Entry 8TMQ (electron microscopy, 3.10 A resolution); this record covers chains C and D of the 7 polymer chains in the assembly.

# Chain C (and D)
Molecule: Cobalt/magnesium transport protein CorA
From: Thermotoga maritima
Notes: chain D of this document is another copy of the same molecule, construct and numbering; everything in this record applies to it too
Reference sequence: Q9WZ31 (CORA_THEMA); numbering as in UniProt (aligned over 1-351)
Amino-acid sequence (373 residues; numbered -21 to 351; the number before each row is that of its first residue; numbers below 1 keep their minus sign (Met-21 is residue -21)):
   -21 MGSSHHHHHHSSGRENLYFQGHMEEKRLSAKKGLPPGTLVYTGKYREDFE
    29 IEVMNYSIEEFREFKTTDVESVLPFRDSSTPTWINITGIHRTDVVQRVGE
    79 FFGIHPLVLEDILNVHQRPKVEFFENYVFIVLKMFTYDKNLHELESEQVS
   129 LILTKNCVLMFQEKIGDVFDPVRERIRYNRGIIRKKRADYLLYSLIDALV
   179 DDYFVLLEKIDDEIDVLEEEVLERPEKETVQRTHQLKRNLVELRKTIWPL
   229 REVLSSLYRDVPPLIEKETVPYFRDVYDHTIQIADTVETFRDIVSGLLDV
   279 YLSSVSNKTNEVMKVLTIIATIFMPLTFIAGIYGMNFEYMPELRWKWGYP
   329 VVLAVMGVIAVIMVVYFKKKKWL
Not modelled in the structure: -21 to 16 (chain D: -21 to 5)
Sequence notes: initiating methionine (-21); expression tag (-20 to 0)
UniProt features mapped onto this chain:
  - motif: Gly312 to Asn314 (Probable selectivity filter)
  - site: Asn288 (Essential for ion permeation), Leu294 (Important for closing the ion permeation pathway in the closed state), Thr295 (Threonine that confers selectivity for Co(2+) transport)
  - mutagenesis: Asp89 (D89F/K: Decreases ion transport), Asp253 (D253K: Increases protein stability. Decreases ion transport), Leu280 (L280A: Decreases ion transport), Asn288 (N288L: Abolishes Co(2+) uptake), Met291 (M291A: No effect on ion transport), Leu294 (L294A/V: Increases ion transport by suppression of an obstruction in the transmembrane ion permeation pathway), Thr295 (T295L: Strongly reduces Co(2+) uptake. Abolishes Co(2+) uptake; when associated with L-299; T295M: Strongly reduces Co(2+) uptake ...), Thr299 (T299L: Reduces Co(2+) uptake. Abolishes Co(2+) uptake; when associated with L-295; T299M: No effect on Co(2+) uptake; T299S: Abolishes Co(2+) uptake), Pro303 (P303A/G/I: Increases ion transport by suppression of a kink in the transmembrane ion permeation pathway), Thr305 (T305L: Abolishes Co(2+) uptake), Ile310 (I310A: Increases ion transport), Tyr311 (Y311A: Abolishes pentamerization. Abolishes ion transport; Y311F: No effect on pentamerization. No effect on ion transport), 7 further mutagenesis entries in UniProt

# Chain C / chain D interface
Residue-residue contacts - 79 pairs, chain C then chain D:
  Arg153(C) - Leu12(D)
  Arg153(C) - Pro14(D)
  Tyr168(C) - Pro14(D)
  Tyr171(C) - Pro14(D)
  Asp179(C) - Lys10(D)  hydrogen bond (side chain-backbone)
  Phe182(C) - Ser7(D)
  Glu186(C) - Leu6(D)
  Glu186(C) - Ser7(D)  hydrogen bond (side chain-backbone)
  Glu186(C) - Ala8(D)  hydrogen bond (side chain-backbone)
  Glu196(C) - His212(D)  salt bridge
  Glu196(C) - Arg216(D)  salt bridge
  Pro249(C) - Leu85(D)
  Arg252(C) - Glu100(D)
  Arg252(C) - Phe102(D)
  Asp253(C) - Leu85(D)
  Asp256(C) - Lys98(D)  salt bridge
  Asp256(C) - Glu100(D)
  Ile259(C) - Arg96(D)
  Gln260(C) - His94(D)  hydrogen bond (side chain-backbone)
  Gln260(C) - Arg96(D)
  Asp263(C) - Arg96(D)  salt bridge
  Thr264(C) - Lys223(D)  hydrogen bond
  Glu266(C) - Arg222(D)
  Asp270(C) - Arg269(D)  salt bridge
  Ile271(C) - Arg216(D)
  Gly274(C) - Lys215(D)
  Leu275(C) - His212(D)
  Asp277(C) - Leu276(D)
  Asp277(C) - Asp277(D)
  Val278(C) - Val208(D)  hydrophobic
  Val278(C) - Leu276(D)
  Leu280(C) - Leu280(D)  hydrophobic
  Ser281(C) - Val208(D)
  Ser281(C) - Leu276(D)
  Ser281(C) - Tyr279(D)
  Ser284(C) - Leu280(D)
  Ser284(C) - Val283(D)
  Asn285(C) - Lys205(D)
  Asn285(C) - Tyr279(D)
  Asn285(C) - Val283(D)
  Asn288(C) - Lys286(D)  hydrogen bond
  Asn288(C) - Thr287(D)
  Met291(C) - Thr287(D)
  Met291(C) - Val290(D)  hydrophobic
  Met291(C) - Met291(D)  hydrophobic
  Lys292(C) - Lys286(D)
  Leu294(C) - Leu294(D)  hydrophobic
  Thr295(C) - Val290(D)
  Thr295(C) - Val293(D)
  Thr295(C) - Leu294(D)
  Thr299(C) - Ile297(D)
  Met302(C) - Ala298(D)  hydrophobic
  Met302(C) - Phe301(D)
  Met302(C) - Met302(D)  hydrophobic
  Pro303(C) - Phe301(D)  hydrophobic
  Phe306(C) - Phe301(D)  hydrophobic
  Phe306(C) - Leu304(D)  hydrophobic
  Phe306(C) - Thr305(D)
  Phe306(C) - Met334(D)  hydrophobic
  Gly309(C) - Ala308(D)
  Ile310(C) - Met334(D)  hydrophobic
  Met313(C) - Tyr311(D)
  Met313(C) - Gly312(D)
  Asn314(C) - Tyr311(D)
  Asn314(C) - Gly312(D)
  Asn314(C) - Met313(D)  hydrogen bond (side chain-backbone)
  Asn314(C) - Asn314(D)
  Asn314(C) - Glu320(D)
  Phe315(C) - Glu320(D)  hydrogen bond (backbone-side chain)
  Phe315(C) - Tyr327(D)  hydrophobic
  Phe315(C) - Val330(D)  hydrophobic
  Glu316(C) - Glu320(D)
  Glu316(C) - Leu321(D)
  Tyr317(C) - Arg322(D)
  Tyr317(C) - Tyr327(D)
  Met318(C) - Tyr327(D)  hydrophobic
  Pro319(C) - Tyr327(D)
  Trp350(C) - Val290(D)  hydrophobic
  Trp350(C) - Val293(D)  hydrophobic
Also at the interface, not in a pair above, chain C (56 interface residues in all): Pro149, Gly159, Val183, Asp193, Leu200, Tyr250, Thr267, Ala298, Thr305, Lys348, Lys349
Also at the interface, not in a pair above, chain D (60 interface residues in all): Lys9, Gly11, Pro13, His83, Asp89, Gln95, Phe101, Glu204, Gln209, Val219, Glu289, Gly326

# Summary
Chain C and chain D form an interface of 56 and 60 residues respectively, with 8 hydrogen bonds and 5 salt
bridges. Polar contacts include Glu196(C)-His212(D), Glu196(C)-Arg216(D) and Asp256(C)-Lys98(D). UniProt lists
19 mutagenesis sites on chain C.
Both chains are Cobalt/magnesium transport protein CorA (Thermotoga maritima). Entry 8TMQ (Cryo-EM structure
of magnesium depleted CorA in complex with conformation-specific synthetic antibody C18, State MGD-1A) was
determined by electron microscopy.
